1EIZ - chain A; structure by X-ray diffraction, 1.70 A resolution.

[Chain A]
Name: FTSJ
Source organism: Escherichia coli
Notes: EC 2.1.1.-
UniProt: P28692 (RRMJ_ECOLI); residue numbers follow UniProt; this construct covers 30-209
Chain sequence (180 residues; numbered 30 to 209; the number before each row is that of its first residue):
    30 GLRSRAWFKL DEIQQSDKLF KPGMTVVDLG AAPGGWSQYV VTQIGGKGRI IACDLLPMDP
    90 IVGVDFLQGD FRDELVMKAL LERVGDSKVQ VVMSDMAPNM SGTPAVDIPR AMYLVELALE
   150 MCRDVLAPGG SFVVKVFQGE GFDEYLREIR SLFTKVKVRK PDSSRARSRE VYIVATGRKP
Small-molecule neighbours: S-adenosylmethionine (SAM): Ala35, Gly59, Ala60, Ala61, Pro62, Gly63, Gly64, Trp65, Cys82, Asp83, Leu84, Leu85, Gly98, Asp99, Phe100, Arg101, Asp124, Met125, Ala126, Leu143, Lys164

[Overview]
Ligands of chain A: S-adenosylmethionine.
Chain A is FTSJ (Escherichia coli); the structure, Ftsj RNA methyltransferase complexed with
S-adenosylmethionine, was determined by X-ray diffraction together with 1EJ0 from the same study.
